PDB entry 7YG7 | electron microscopy, 3.70 A resolution | chains A and U of the 12 polymer chains in the assembly

Chain A:
Molecule: Nucleoprotein
From: Sprivivirus cyprinus
Sequence (414 residues; numbered 5 to 418; the number before each row is that of its first residue):
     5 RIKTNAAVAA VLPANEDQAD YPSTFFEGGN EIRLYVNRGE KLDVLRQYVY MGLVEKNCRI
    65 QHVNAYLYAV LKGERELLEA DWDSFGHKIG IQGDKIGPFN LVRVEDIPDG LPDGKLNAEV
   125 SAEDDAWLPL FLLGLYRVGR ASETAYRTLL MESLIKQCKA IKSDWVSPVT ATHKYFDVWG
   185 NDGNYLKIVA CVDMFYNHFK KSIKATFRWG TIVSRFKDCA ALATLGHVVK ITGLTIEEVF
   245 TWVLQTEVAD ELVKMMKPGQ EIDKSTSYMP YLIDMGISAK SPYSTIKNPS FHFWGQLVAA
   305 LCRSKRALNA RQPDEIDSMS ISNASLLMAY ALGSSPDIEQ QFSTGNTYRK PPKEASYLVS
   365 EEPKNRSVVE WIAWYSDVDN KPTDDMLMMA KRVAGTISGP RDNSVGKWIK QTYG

Chain U:
Molecule: 99-nt RNA strand
From: Trichoplusia ni
Sequence (99 nucleotides; numbered 1 to 99; the number before each row is that of its first residue):
     1 UUUUUUUUUU UUUUUUUUUU UUUUUUUUUU UUUUUUUUUU UUUUUUUUUU UUUUUUUUUU
    61 UUUUUUUUUU UUUUUUUUUU UUUUUUUUUU UUUUUUUUU

Interface between chain A and chain U:
Contacting residue pairs (32):
  Arg141(A) with U80(U), salt bridge to the phosphate; U81(U), salt bridge to the phosphate
  Tyr150(A) with U78(U), sugar contact; U79(U), phosphate contact; U80(U), hydrogen bond to the phosphate
  Lys160(A) with U81(U), base contact
  Arg212(A) with U81(U), sugar contact
  Trp213(A) with U81(U), sugar contact
  Ile216(A) with U80(U), base contact; U81(U), sugar contact
  Val217(A) with U80(U), base contact
  Asp222(A) with U74(U), sugar contact; U75(U), phosphate contact; U76(U), phosphate contact
  Cys223(A) with U76(U), phosphate contact
  Ala224(A) with U76(U), phosphate contact
  Lys284(A) with U74(U), salt bridge to the phosphate; U75(U), phosphate contact
  Ser285(A) with U75(U), phosphate contact
  Ser288(A) with U76(U), phosphate contact
  Thr289(A) with U76(U), hydrogen bond to the phosphate
  Ile290(A) with U75(U), sugar contact; U76(U), base contact
  His296(A) with U77(U), salt bridge to the phosphate
  Arg310(A) with U77(U), salt bridge to the phosphate
  Asn313(A) with U77(U), sugar contact
  Ala314(A) with U77(U), phosphate contact
  Arg315(A) with U76(U), sugar contact; U77(U), phosphate contact
  Arg405(A) with U77(U), sugar contact; U78(U), base contact; U79(U), salt bridge to the phosphate
Other interface residues (no listed pair), chain A (25 interface residues in all): Leu153, Ala209, Thr210, Ala283

In short:
The interface between chain A and chain U involves 25 residues on one side and 8 on the other; the contacts
include 2 hydrogen bonds and 6 salt bridges. Polar pairs include Tyr150(A)-U80(U), Thr289(A)-U76(U) and
Arg141(A)-U80(U).
Here chain A is Nucleoprotein (Sprivivirus cyprinus) and chain U is a 99-nt RNA strand (Trichoplusia ni).
Entry 7YG7 (Structure of the Spring Viraemia of Carp Virus ribonucleoprotein Complex) was determined by
electron microscopy, deposited together with 7XPN.
